PDB entry 5C0C | X-ray diffraction, 1.97 A resolution | chains C and I of the 5 polymer chains in the assembly

== Chain C ==
Protein: Marker peptide
Chain sequence (10 residues; numbered 1 to 10; the number before each row is that of its first residue):
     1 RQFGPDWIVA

== Chain I ==
Protein: 1E6 TCR Alpha Chain
Organism: Homo sapiens
Chain sequence (200 residues; row label = number of the first residue in the row):
     2 KEVEQDPGPLSVPEGAIVSLNCTYSNSAFQYFMWYRQYSRKGPELLMYTY
    52 SSGNKEDGRFTAQVDKSSKYISLFIRDSQPSDSATYLCAMRGDSSYKLIF
   102 GSGTRLLVRPDIQNPDPAVYQLRDSKSSDKSVCLFTDFDSQTNVSQSKDS
   152 DVYITDKCVLDMRSMDFKSNSAVAWSNKSDFACANAFNNSIIPEDTFFPS
Disordered / not traced: 2
Disulfide bonds: Cys23-Cys89, Cys134-Cys184

== Interface between chain C and chain I ==
Pairs across the interface (9; chain C residue first):
  Arg1(C) with Gln31(I); Asp94(I), salt bridge
  Gly4(C) with Asp94(I)
  Pro5(C) with Arg92(I); Asp94(I); Ser95(I); Ser96(I); Tyr97(I), hydrophobic
  Asp6(C) with Tyr97(I), hydrogen bond

== Summary ==
Chain C and chain I form an interface of 4 and 6 residues respectively; the contacts include 1 hydrogen bond
and 1 salt bridge. Among the polar pairs are Arg1(C)-Asp94(I) and Asp6(C)-Tyr97(I).
Here chain C is Marker peptide and chain I is 1E6 TCR Alpha Chain (Homo sapiens). Entry 5C0C (1E6 TCR in
complex with HLA-A02 carrying RQFGPDWIVA) was determined by X-ray diffraction (same publication as 5C07, 5C08,
5C09, 5C0A, 5C0B, 5C0D and 6 further entries).
